PDB entry 5YPP | X-ray diffraction, 1.90 A resolution | chains A and B

[Chain A (and B)]
Name: Acetolactate synthase isozyme 1 small subunit
From: Escherichia coli (strain K12)
Notes: EC 2.2.1.6; chain B of this document is another copy of the same molecule, construct and numbering; everything in this record applies to it too
UniProt: P0ADF8 (ILVN_ECOLI); residues 3-98 here correspond to UniProt positions 1-96 (UniProt number = residue number - 2)
Sequence (98 residues; numbered 1 to 98; the number before each row is that of its first residue):
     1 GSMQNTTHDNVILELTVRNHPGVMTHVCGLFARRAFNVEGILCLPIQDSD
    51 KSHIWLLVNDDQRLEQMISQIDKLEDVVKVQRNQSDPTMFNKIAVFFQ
Disordered / not traced: 1-8
Differences from the reference sequence: expression tag (1-2)
Ligand contacts:
  - valine (VAL), molecule 1: Val-17, Arg-18, Asn-19, His-20, Pro-21, Gly-22, Val-23, Met-24, Thr-25, Cys-43, Ser-52
  - valine (VAL), molecule 2: Phe-36, Asn-37, Val-38, Ile-41
From the paper describing this entry:
  - binding site for valine: Val-17, Asn-19, His-20, Pro-21, Gly-22, Val-23, Met-24, Thr-25, Phe-36, Asn-37, Val-38, Cys-43
  - binding site for di(hydroxyethyl)ether: Phe-90
  - specificity-determining residues: Cys-43
  - conformationally variable residues (side-chain flip): Met-24, Cys-43, His-53
  - self-association interface (contacts with another copy of this molecule); pairs are residue here / residue on that copy: Leu-44/Ala-94, Met-89/Phe-97 (hydrophobic contact), Ile-93/Ile-93 (hydrophobic contact), Leu-42, Leu-44, Trp-55, Met-89, Phe-90, Ile-93, Gln-98

[How chain A and chain B interact]
Contacting residue pairs - 55 pairs, chain A then chain B:
  Asn-19(A) with Asn-37(B), hydrogen bond; Val-38(B); Glu-39(B), hydrogen bond
  His-20(A) with Asn-37(B)
  Pro-21(A) with Ala-35(B); Phe-36(B); Asn-37(B)
  Gly-22(A) with Ala-32(B)
  Met-24(A) with Cys-28(B), hydrophobic; Ile-41(B), hydrophobic
  Thr-25(A) with Thr-25(B); Cys-28(B), hydrogen bond (side chain-backbone); Gly-29(B), hydrogen bond (side chain-backbone); Ala-32(B)
  Cys-28(A) with Met-24(B), hydrophobic; Thr-25(B), hydrogen bond (backbone-side chain)
  Gly-29(A) with Thr-25(B), hydrogen bond (backbone-side chain)
  Ala-32(A) with Gly-22(B); Thr-25(B)
  Ala-35(A) with Pro-21(B)
  Phe-36(A) with Pro-21(B)
  Asn-37(A) with Asn-19(B), hydrogen bond; His-20(B), hydrogen bond (side chain-backbone); Pro-21(B)
  Val-38(A) with Asn-19(B)
  Glu-39(A) with Asn-19(B), hydrogen bond; Pro-45(B)
  Gly-40(A) with Cys-43(B)
  Ile-41(A) with Met-24(B), hydrophobic; Ile-41(B); Leu-42(B); Cys-43(B), hydrogen bond (backbone-backbone)
  Leu-42(A) with Ile-41(B); Ile-93(B), hydrophobic
  Cys-43(A) with Gly-40(B); Ile-41(B), hydrogen bond (backbone-backbone)
  Leu-44(A) with Phe-90(B); Ala-94(B), hydrophobic; Gln-98(B)
  Pro-45(A) with Glu-39(B); Gln-98(B), hydrogen bond (backbone-side chain)
  Ile-46(A) with Gln-98(B)
  His-53(A) with Gln-98(B), hydrogen bond
  Trp-55(A) with Phe-97(B)
  Met-89(A) with Phe-97(B), hydrophobic
  Phe-90(A) with Leu-44(B)
  Ile-93(A) with Leu-42(B), hydrophobic; Phe-97(B), hydrophobic
  Ala-94(A) with Leu-44(B), hydrophobic
  Phe-97(A) with Trp-55(B); Met-89(B), hydrophobic; Ile-93(B), hydrophobic
  Gln-98(A) with Leu-44(B); Pro-45(B), hydrogen bond (side chain-backbone); His-53(B), hydrogen bond
Other interface residues (no listed pair), chain B (29 interface residues in all): Ile-46

[Overview]
Chain A and chain B each contribute 29 residues to their interface, with 15 hydrogen bonds. Among the polar
pairs are Asn-19(A)/Asn-37(B), Asn-19(A)/Glu-39(B) and Thr-25(A)/Cys-28(B). Ligands of chain A: valine. From
the paper: a binding site for valine at Val-17(A), Asn-19(A) and His-20(A) among others; a binding site for
di(hydroxyethyl)ether at Phe-90(A).
Both chains are Acetolactate synthase isozyme 1 small subunit (Escherichia coli (strain K12)). Entry 5YPP
(Crystal structure of IlvN.Val-1a) was determined by X-ray diffraction together with 5YPW, 5YPY and 5YUM from
the same study.
